Entry 9B97 (X-ray diffraction, 1.95 A resolution); this record covers chain A.

[Chain A]
Protein: Protein-arginine deiminase type-2
Source organism: Homo sapiens
Notes: EC 3.5.3.15
Reference sequence: Q9Y2J8 (PADI2_HUMAN); residue numbers follow UniProt; this construct covers 1-665
Amino-acid sequence (690 residues; each row starts with the number of its first residue; numbers below 1 keep their minus sign (Met-20 is residue -20)):
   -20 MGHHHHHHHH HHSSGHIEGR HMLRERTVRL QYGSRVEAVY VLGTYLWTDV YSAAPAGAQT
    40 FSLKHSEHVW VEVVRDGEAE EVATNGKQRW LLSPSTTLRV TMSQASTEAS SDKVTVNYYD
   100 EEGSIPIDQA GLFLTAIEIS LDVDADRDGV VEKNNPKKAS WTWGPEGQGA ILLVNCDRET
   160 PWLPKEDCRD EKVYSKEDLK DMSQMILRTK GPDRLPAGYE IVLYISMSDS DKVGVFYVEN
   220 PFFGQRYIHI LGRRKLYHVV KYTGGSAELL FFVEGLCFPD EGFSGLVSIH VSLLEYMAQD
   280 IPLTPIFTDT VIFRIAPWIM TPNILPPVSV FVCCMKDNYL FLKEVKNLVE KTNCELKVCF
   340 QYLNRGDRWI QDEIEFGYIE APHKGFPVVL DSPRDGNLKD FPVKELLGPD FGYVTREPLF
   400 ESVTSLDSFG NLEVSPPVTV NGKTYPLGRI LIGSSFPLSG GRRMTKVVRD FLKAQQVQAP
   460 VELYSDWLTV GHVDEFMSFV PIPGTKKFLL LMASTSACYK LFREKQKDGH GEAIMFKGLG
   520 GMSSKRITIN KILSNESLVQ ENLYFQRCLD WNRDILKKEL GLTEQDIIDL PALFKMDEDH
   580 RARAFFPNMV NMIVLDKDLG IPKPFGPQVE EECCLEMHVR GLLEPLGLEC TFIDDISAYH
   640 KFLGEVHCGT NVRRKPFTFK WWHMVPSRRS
Disordered / not traced: -20 to 2, 221-223, 339-348, 373-382, 634-647, 666-669
Construct notes: initiating methionine (-20); expression tag (-19 to 0, 666-669)
UniProt features mapped onto this chain:
  - active site: Cys647 (Nucleophile)
  - binding site (Ca(2+)): Asp123, Asp125, Asp127, Val129, Glu131, Asn154, Asp156, Glu158, Asp166, Asp169, Lys171, Asp177, Asp180, Glu354, Asp389, Phe408, Leu411, Glu412
  - mutagenesis: Asp123 (D123N: Mildly reduced enzyme activity), Asp125 (D125A: Mildly reduced enzyme activity), Asp166 (D166A: Reduced enzyme activity), Asp169 (D169A: Mildly reduced enzyme activity), Asp177 (D177A: Reduced enzyme activity), Trp348 (W348A: Loss of enzyme activity), Gln350 (Q350A: Strongly reduced enzyme activity), Glu354 (E354A: Loss of enzyme activity), Asp370 (D370A: Reduced enzyme activity), Arg373 (R373A: Strongly reduced enzyme activity), Asp374 (D374A: Reduced enzyme activity), Asp389 (D389A: Reduced enzyme activity), 2 further mutagenesis entries in UniProt
Metal / ion sites: Ca2+ site 1: Asp123, Asp125, Asp127, Val129, Glu131; Ca2+ site 2: Asn154, Asp156, Glu158, Asp166, Asp177, Asp180; Ca2+ site 3: Asp156, Glu158, Asp180, Asp389; Ca2+ site 4: Asp166, Asp169, Lys171; Ca2+ site 5: Glu354, Phe408, Leu411, Glu412
Ligand contacts: A1AJB ((1P)-N~3'~-[(2S)-3-cyclohexyl-1-(methylamino)-1-oxopropan-2-yl]-N~3~,N~3~-diethyl-4-fluoro-5'-{[4-(4-phenylbutyl)piperazin-1-yl]methyl}[1,1'-biphenyl]-3,3'-dicarboxamide): Val201, Tyr203, Tyr236, Ser271, Leu273, Tyr275, Met276, Ile280, Pro281, Leu282, Thr283, Pro284, Phe435, Pro436, Leu437, Ser438, Gln539, Glu540, Tyr543, Met575, His579

[Summary]
Ligands of chain A: compound A1AJB. The Ca2+ site 1 is built by Asp123, Asp125, Asp127, Val129 and Glu131.
Asn154, Asp156, Glu158, Asp166, Asp177 and Asp180 form the Ca2+ site 2. UniProt lists active-site residue
Cys647, 18 Ca2+-binding residues and 14 mutagenesis sites.
Chain A is Protein-arginine deiminase type-2 (Homo sapiens); the structure, Crystal structure of the human
PAD2 protein bound to small molecule, was determined by X-ray diffraction, deposited together with 9B96 and
9B98.
